Entry 6WXG (electron microscopy, 3.30 A resolution); this record covers chains 2 and 3 of the 39 polymer chains in the assembly.

Chain 2 (and 3):
Molecule: Outer capsid protein VP4
Organism: Rotavirus A (strain RVA/Monkey/United States/RRV/1975/G3P5B[3])
Notes: chain 3 of this document is another copy of the same molecule, construct and numbering; everything in this record applies to it too
UniProt: G0YZG6 (G0YZG6_ROTRH); residue numbers follow UniProt; this construct covers 1-776
Amino-acid sequence (776 residues; numbered 1 to 776; the number before each row is that of its first residue):
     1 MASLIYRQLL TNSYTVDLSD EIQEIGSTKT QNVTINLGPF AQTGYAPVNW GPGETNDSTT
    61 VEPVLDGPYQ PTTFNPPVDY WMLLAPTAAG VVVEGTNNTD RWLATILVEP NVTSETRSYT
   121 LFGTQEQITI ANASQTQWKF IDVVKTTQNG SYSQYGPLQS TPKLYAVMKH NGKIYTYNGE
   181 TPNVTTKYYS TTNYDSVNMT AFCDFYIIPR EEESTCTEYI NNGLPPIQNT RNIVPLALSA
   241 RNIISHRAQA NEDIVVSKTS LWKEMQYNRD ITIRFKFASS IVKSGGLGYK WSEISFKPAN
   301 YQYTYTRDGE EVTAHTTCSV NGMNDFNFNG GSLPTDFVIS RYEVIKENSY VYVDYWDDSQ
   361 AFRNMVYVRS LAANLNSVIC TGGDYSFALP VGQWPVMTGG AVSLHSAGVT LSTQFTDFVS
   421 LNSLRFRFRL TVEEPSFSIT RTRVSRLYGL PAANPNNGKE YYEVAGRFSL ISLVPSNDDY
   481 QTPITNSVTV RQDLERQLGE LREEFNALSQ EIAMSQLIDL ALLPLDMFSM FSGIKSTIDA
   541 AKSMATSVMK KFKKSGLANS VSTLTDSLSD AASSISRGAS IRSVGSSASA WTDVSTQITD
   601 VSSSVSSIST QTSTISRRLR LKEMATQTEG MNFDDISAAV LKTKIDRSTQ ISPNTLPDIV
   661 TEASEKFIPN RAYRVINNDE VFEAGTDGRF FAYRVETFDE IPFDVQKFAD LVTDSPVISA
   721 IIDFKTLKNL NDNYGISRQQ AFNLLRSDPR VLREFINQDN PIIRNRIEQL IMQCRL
Not modelled in the structure: 1-247, 523-776

Chain 2 / chain 3 interface:
Pairs across the interface (90):
  Leu261(2) with Thr259(3); Trp262(3), hydrophobic; Lys263(3); Glu264(3)
  Trp262(2) with Trp262(3); Tyr367(3); Leu473(3), hydrophobic
  Val282(2) with Gln497(3)
  Ser284(2) with Glu504(3)
  Gly285(2) with Glu504(3)
  Ser292(2) with Glu500(3), hydrogen bond
  Glu293(2) with Arg496(3), salt bridge; Gln497(3), hydrogen bond
  Lys297(2) with Arg491(3)
  Arg341(2) with Arg496(3)
  Val366(2) with Tyr367(3)
  Phe415(2) with Phe415(3), hydrophobic
  Ser420(2) with Thr413(3)
  Asn477(2) with Arg369(3)
  Asp479(2) with Val368(3); Arg369(3)
  Tyr480(2) with Glu264(3), hydrogen bond; Tyr367(3), hydrophobic; Val368(3); Arg369(3), hydrogen bond; Ile471(3); Leu473(3)
  Gln481(2) with Val366(3); Tyr367(3); Val368(3), hydrogen bond (backbone-backbone); Leu411(3)
  Thr482(2) with Val366(3); Tyr367(3)
  Pro483(2) with Val366(3); Leu411(3), hydrophobic; Ser412(3); Thr413(3); Asn422(3)
  Thr485(2) with Leu411(3), hydrogen bond (side chain-backbone); Ser412(3), hydrogen bond; Thr413(3), hydrogen bond (backbone-backbone); Arg425(3)
  Asn486(2) with Thr413(3), hydrogen bond (side chain-backbone); Phe415(3); Arg425(3), hydrogen bond (backbone-side chain)
  Ser487(2) with Thr317(3); Ser319(3); Asp354(3), hydrogen bond; Thr413(3); Phe415(3); Arg425(3), hydrogen bond
  Val488(2) with Pro298(3); Phe415(3)
  Thr489(2) with Pro298(3); Asn300(3), hydrogen bond; Phe415(3), hydrogen bond (backbone-backbone); Thr416(3)
  Val490(2) with Thr416(3); Val488(3), hydrophobic; Val490(3), hydrophobic
  Arg491(2) with Thr489(3), hydrogen bond (side chain-backbone); Val490(3), hydrogen bond (side chain-backbone); Gln492(3), hydrogen bond; Glu495(3), salt bridge
  Leu494(2) with Leu494(3), hydrophobic; Glu495(3); Leu498(3), hydrophobic
  Glu495(2) with Lys297(3), salt bridge
  Gln497(2) with Glu495(3); Leu498(3)
  Leu498(2) with Leu498(3), hydrophobic
  Leu501(2) with Leu501(3), hydrophobic; Arg502(3)
  Arg502(2) with Val282(3); Lys283(3), hydrogen bond (side chain-backbone); Ser284(3)
  Glu504(2) with Phe505(3)
  Phe505(2) with Phe505(3), hydrophobic
  Asn506(2) with Lys283(3), hydrogen bond (side chain-backbone); Ser284(3)
  Leu508(2) with Phe505(3), hydrophobic; Leu508(3), hydrophobic; Ser509(3)
  Ser509(2) with Gly285(3); Gly286(3), hydrogen bond (side chain-backbone)
  Gln510(2) with Gly286(3), hydrogen bond (backbone-backbone); Leu287(3), hydrogen bond (side chain-backbone); Pro390(3)
  Ile512(2) with Ile512(3), hydrophobic
  Ala513(2) with Leu287(3), hydrophobic
Other interface residues (no listed pair), chain 2 (44 interface residues in all): Ser280, Asn364, Tyr367, Pro475, Glu511
Other interface residues (no listed pair), chain 3 (52 interface residues in all): Ser292, Gln414, Asp417, Asp493

Summary:
Chain 2 and chain 3 form an interface of 44 and 52 residues respectively, with 22 hydrogen bonds and 3 salt
bridges. Polar pairs include Glu293(2)-Arg496(3), Arg491(2)-Glu495(3) and Glu495(2)-Lys297(3).
Both chains are Outer capsid protein VP4 (Rotavirus A (strain RVA/Monkey/United States/RRV/1975/G3P5B[3])).
Entry 6WXG (Cryo-EM reconstruction of VP5*/VP8* assembly from rhesus rotavirus particles - Reversed
conformation) was determined by electron microscopy (same publication as 6WXE and 6WXF).
